PDB entry 3QDZ | X-ray diffraction, 2.80 A resolution | chains B and E of the 3 polymer chains in the assembly

Chain B:
Name: Thrombin heavy chain
Source organism: Homo sapiens
Notes: EC 3.4.21.5
Reference sequence: P00734 (THRB_HUMAN); the construct lacks a stretch of the UniProt sequence and is renumbered around it, so the offset changes along the chain: 16-36 = UniProt 364-384; 37-60 = UniProt 386-409; 61-77 = UniProt 419-435; 78-97 = UniProt 437-456; 7 more segments
Chain sequence (259 residues; numbered 16 to 247 plus 28 insertion-coded residues; 1 number in that range is skipped by the numbering (no residue carries it; nothing is unmodelled there); the number before each row is that of its first residue; a row labelled like 60A-60I holds insertion residues (60A, then the next letters in order)):
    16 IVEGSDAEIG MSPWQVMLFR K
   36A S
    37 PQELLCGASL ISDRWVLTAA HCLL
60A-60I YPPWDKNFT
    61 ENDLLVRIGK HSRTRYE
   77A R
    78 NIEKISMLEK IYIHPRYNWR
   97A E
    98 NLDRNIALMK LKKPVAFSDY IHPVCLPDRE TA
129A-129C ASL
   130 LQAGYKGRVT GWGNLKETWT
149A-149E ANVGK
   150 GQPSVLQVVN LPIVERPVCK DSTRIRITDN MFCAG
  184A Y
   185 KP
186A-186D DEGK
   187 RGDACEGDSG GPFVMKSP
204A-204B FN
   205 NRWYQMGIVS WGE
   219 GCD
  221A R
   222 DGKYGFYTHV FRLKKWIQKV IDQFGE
Not modelled in the structure: 148-149, 149A-149D, 246-247
Sequence notes: engineered mutation Asn-102 (Asp462 in P00734)
Curated features (UniProtKB/Swiss-Prot):
  - region: Ala-183 to Val-200 (High affinity receptor-binding region which is also known as the TP508 peptide)
  - active site (Charge relay system): His-57, Ser-195
  - glycosylation: Asn-60G (N-linked (GlcNAc...) (complex) asparagine)
Disulfides: Cys-42/Cys-58, Cys-168/Cys-182, Cys-191/Cys-220

Chain E:
Name: Proteinase-activated receptor 4
Source organism: Homo sapiens
Reference sequence: Q96RI0 (PAR4_HUMAN); numbering as in UniProt (aligned over 39-47)
Chain sequence (9 residues; row label = number of the first residue in the row):
    39 TPSILPAPR
Curated features (UniProtKB/Swiss-Prot):
  - site: Arg-47 (Cleavage)
  - mutagenesis: Arg-47 (R47A: No proteolytic cleavage (by thrombin or trypsin))

Interface between chain B and chain E:
Pairs across the interface (29; chain B residue first):
  His-57(B) with Pro-46(E); Arg-47(E)
  Tyr-60A(B) with Pro-46(E), hydrophobic
  Trp-60D(B) with Pro-46(E), hydrophobic
  Leu-99(B) with Pro-46(E), hydrophobic
  Ile-174(B) with Pro-44(E), hydrophobic
  Asp-189(B) with Arg-47(E), salt bridge
  Ala-190(B) with Arg-47(E)
  Cys-191(B) with Arg-47(E)
  Glu-192(B) with Pro-46(E); Arg-47(E), salt bridge
  Gly-193(B) with Arg-47(E), hydrogen bond (backbone-backbone)
  Asp-194(B) with Arg-47(E)
  Ser-195(B) with Arg-47(E), hydrogen bond (side chain-backbone)
  Val-213(B) with Arg-47(E)
  Ser-214(B) with Pro-46(E); Arg-47(E), hydrogen bond (backbone-backbone)
  Trp-215(B) with Ala-45(E); Pro-46(E), hydrophobic; Arg-47(E)
  Gly-216(B) with Ala-45(E), hydrogen bond (backbone-backbone); Arg-47(E)
  Glu-217(B) with Ile-42(E); Pro-44(E)
  Gly-219(B) with Arg-47(E), hydrogen bond (backbone-side chain)
  Arg-221A(B) with Ser-41(E), hydrogen bond (side chain-backbone); Ile-42(E)
  Lys-224(B) with Ile-42(E)
  Gly-226(B) with Arg-47(E)
Interface residues without a listed pair, chain B (22 interface residues in all): Cys-220
Interface residues without a listed pair, chain E (7 interface residues in all): Leu-43

Overview:
The interface between chain B and chain E involves 22 residues on one side and 7 on the other; the contacts
include 6 hydrogen bonds and 2 salt bridges. Among the polar pairs are Asp-189(B)/Arg-47(E),
Glu-192(B)/Arg-47(E) and Ser-195(B)/Arg-47(E).
Here chain B is Thrombin heavy chain and chain E is Proteinase-activated receptor 4, both from Homo sapiens.
Entry 3QDZ (Crystal structure of the human thrombin mutant D102N in complex with the extracellular fragment of
human ...) was determined by X-ray diffraction.
